PDB entry 7MO2 | X-ray diffraction, 1.65 A resolution | chains A and B

# Chain A
Name: GTP-binding nuclear protein Ran
From: Homo sapiens
UniProt: P62826 (RAN_HUMAN); residue numbers follow UniProt; this construct covers 1-216
Chain sequence (217 residues; row label = number of the first residue in the row; numbering starts at 0):
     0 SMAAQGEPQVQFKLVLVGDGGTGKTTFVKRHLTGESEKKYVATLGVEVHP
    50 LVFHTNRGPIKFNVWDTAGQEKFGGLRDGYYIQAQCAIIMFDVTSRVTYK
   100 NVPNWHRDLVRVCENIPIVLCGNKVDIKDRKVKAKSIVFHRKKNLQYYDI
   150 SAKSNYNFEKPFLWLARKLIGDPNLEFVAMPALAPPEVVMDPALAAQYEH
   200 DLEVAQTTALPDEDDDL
Unresolved in the structure: 0-7, 209-216
Differences from the reference sequence: expression tag (0); engineered mutation Ser35 (Phe in P62826)
Metal / ion sites: Mg2+: Thr24 (together with GDP)
Small-molecule neighbours: GDP (guanosine-5'-diphosphate): Asp18, Gly19, Gly20, Thr21, Gly22, Lys23, Thr24, Thr25, Gln69, Asn122, Lys123, Asp125, Ile126, Ser150, Ala151, Lys152
UniProt features mapped onto this chain:
  - region: Lys37 to Val45 (Switch-I), Gly68 to Gln84 (Switch-II), Asp211 to Leu216 (Interaction with RANBP1)
  - binding site (GTP): Asp18 to Thr25, Glu36 to Thr42, Gly68, Asn122 to Asp125, Ser150 to Lys152
  - site: Gln69 (Essential for GTP hydrolysis)
  - modified residue: Ala2 (N-acetylalanine), Thr24 (Phosphothreonine), Lys37 (N6-acetyllysine), Lys60 (N6-acetyllysine), Lys71 (N6-acetyllysine), Lys99 (N6-acetyllysine), Lys134 (N6-acetyllysine), Lys159 (N6-acetyllysine)
  - cross-link (Glycyl lysine isopeptide (Lys-Gly)): Lys71 (interchain with G-Cter in SUMO2), Lys152 (interchain with G-Cter in SUMO2)
  - mutagenesis: Gly19 (G19V: Blocks DNA replication; when associated with L-69), Thr24 (T24L: Has low binding affinity for GTP and GDP. Almost completely abolishes interaction with BIRC5; T24N: Has low binding affinity for GTP and GDP. Decreases nuclear import of proteins and RNA ...), Thr25 (T25A: Minor effect on the interaction with the alpha phosphate group of bound GTP), Lys37 (K37Q: Mimics acetylation; enhances the nuclear export of RELA/p65; K37R: Decreased acetylation), Tyr39 (Y39A: Abolishes steric hindrance that traps the essential Q-69 in an unreactive position, and causes slow GTP hydrolysis in wild-type ...), Gln69 (Q69L: Strongly decreased GTPase activity. Probably locked in the GTP-bound form. Loss of interaction with NUTF2. Decreases nuclear location and leads to cytoplasmic location during interphase ...), Glu70 (E70A: Strongly decreases the relase of bound GDP), Arg76 (R76E: Probable loss of interaction with NUTF2. Loss of transport to the nucleus), Lys134 (K134Q: Loss of normal mitotic chromosome segregation and defective mitotic spindle orientation; K134R: Loss of normal mitotic chromosome segregation and formation of sister chromatid bridges), Asp211 to Leu216 (No effect on GTPase activity. Abolishes interaction with RANBP1)

# Chain B
Name: Nuclear pore complex protein Nup153
From: Rattus norvegicus
Notes: fragment: ZINC FINGER 2 of NUP153
UniProt: P49791 (NU153_RAT); residues 713-749 here = UniProt positions 713-749
Chain sequence (42 residues; each row starts with the number of its first residue):
   708 GPLGSGFGDKFKPAIGTWDCDTCLVQNKPEAVKCVACETPKP
Unresolved in the structure: 708-711
Differences from the reference sequence: expression tag (708-712)
Metal / ion sites: Zn2+: Cys727, Cys730, Cys741, Cys744
UniProt features mapped onto this chain:
  - binding site (Zn(2+)): Cys727, Cys730, Cys741, Cys744
  - modified residue: Lys717 (N6-acetyllysine)
  - mutagenesis: Phe714 (F714A: Reduces affinity for RAN; when associated with A-718), Phe718 (F718A: Reduces affinity for RAN; when associated with A-714)

# Interface between chain A and chain B
Residue-residue contacts (29):
  Val9(A) - Phe714(B)  hydrophobic
  Val9(A) - Phe718(B)  hydrophobic
  Gln10(A) - Asp726(B)
  Gln10(A) - Leu731(B)
  Phe11(A) - Phe718(B)  hydrophobic
  Lys38(A) - Asp728(B)  hydrogen bond (side chain-backbone)
  Lys38(A) - Thr729(B)
  Lys38(A) - Leu731(B)
  Val40(A) - Thr729(B)
  Val40(A) - Cys730(B)  hydrophobic
  Val40(A) - Cys744(B)  hydrophobic
  Thr42(A) - Cys744(B)  hydrogen bond (side chain-backbone)
  Leu43(A) - Ala743(B)
  Leu43(A) - Cys744(B)  hydrophobic
  Val47(A) - Cys730(B)
  Thr54(A) - Phe714(B)
  Arg56(A) - Ser712(B)  hydrogen bond (side chain-backbone)
  Arg56(A) - Gly713(B)  hydrogen bond (side chain-backbone)
  Arg56(A) - Phe714(B)
  Pro58(A) - Phe714(B)
  Lys60(A) - Leu731(B)
  Asn62(A) - Leu731(B)
  Trp64(A) - Cys730(B)
  Trp64(A) - Val732(B)  hydrophobic
  Gly78(A) - Ala743(B)
  Ile81(A) - Val742(B)
  Ile169(A) - Phe714(B)  hydrophobic
  Ile169(A) - Lys717(B)  hydrogen bond (backbone-side chain)
  Ile169(A) - Phe718(B)  hydrophobic
Interface residues without a listed pair, chain A (25 interface residues in all): Lys12, Tyr39, Pro49, Asn55, Gly57, Asp77, Gln82, Leu168

# In short
Chain A and chain B form an interface of 25 and 14 residues respectively; the contacts include 5 hydrogen
bonds. Among the polar pairs are Lys38(A)-Asp728(B), Thr42(A)-Cys744(B) and Arg56(A)-Ser712(B). Bound to chain
A: GDP.
Chain A is GTP-binding nuclear protein Ran (Homo sapiens) and chain B is Nuclear pore complex protein Nup153
(Rattus norvegicus); the structure, Crystal Structure of the ZnF2 of Nucleoporin NUP153 in complex with
Ran-GDP, was determined by X-ray diffraction (same publication as 7MNI, 7MNL, 7MNM, 7MNN, 7MNO, 7MNP and 14
further entries).
